PDB entry 5O35 | X-ray diffraction, 4.20 A resolution (low resolution: residue-level contacts below are approximate; hydrogen-bond / salt-bridge calls are withheld) | chains B and C of the 3 polymer chains in the assembly

[Chain B]
Name: Complement C3
Organism: Homo sapiens
UniProtKB: P01024 (CO3_HUMAN); residues 749-1663 here = UniProt positions 749-1663
Amino-acid sequence (915 residues; numbered 749 to 1663; the number before each row is that of its first residue):
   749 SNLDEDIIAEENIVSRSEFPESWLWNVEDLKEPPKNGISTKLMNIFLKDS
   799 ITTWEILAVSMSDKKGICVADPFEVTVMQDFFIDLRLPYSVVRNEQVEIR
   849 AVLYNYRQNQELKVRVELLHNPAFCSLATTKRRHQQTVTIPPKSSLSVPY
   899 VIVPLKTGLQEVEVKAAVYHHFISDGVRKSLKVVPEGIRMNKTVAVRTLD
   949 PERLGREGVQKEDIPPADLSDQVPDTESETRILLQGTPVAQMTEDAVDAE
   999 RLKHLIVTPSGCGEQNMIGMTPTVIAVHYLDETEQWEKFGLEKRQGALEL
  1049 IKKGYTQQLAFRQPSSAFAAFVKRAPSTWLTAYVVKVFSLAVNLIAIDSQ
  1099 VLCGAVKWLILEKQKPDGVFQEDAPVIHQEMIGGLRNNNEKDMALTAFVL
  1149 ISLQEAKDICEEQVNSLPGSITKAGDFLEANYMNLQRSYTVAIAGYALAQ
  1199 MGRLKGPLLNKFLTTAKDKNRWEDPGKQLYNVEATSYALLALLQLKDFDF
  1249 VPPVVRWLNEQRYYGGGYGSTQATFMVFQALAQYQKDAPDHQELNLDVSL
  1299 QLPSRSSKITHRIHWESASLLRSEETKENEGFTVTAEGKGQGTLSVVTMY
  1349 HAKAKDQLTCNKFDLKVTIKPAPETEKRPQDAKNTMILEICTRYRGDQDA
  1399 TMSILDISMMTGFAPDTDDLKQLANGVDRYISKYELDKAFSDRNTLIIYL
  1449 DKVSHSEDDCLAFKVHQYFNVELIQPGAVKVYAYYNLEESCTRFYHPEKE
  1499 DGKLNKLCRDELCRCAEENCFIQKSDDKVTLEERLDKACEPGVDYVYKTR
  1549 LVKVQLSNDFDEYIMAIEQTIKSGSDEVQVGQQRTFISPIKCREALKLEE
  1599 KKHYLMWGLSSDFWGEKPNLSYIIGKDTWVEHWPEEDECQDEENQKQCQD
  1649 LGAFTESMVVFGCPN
Unresolved in the structure: 749-751
Swiss-Prot annotation at these positions:
  - region: E1634 to F1659 (Interaction with CFP/properdin)
  - site: R954, E955 (Cleavage), R1303, S1304 (Cleavage), R1320, S1321 (Cleavage), N1663 (Coordinates Mg(2+) for interaction with Complement factor B Bb fragment (CFB))
  - modified residue (Phosphoserine): S968, S1321, S1573
  - glycosylation (N-linked (GlcNAc...) asparagine): N939, N1617
  - cross-link: C1010 to Q1013 (Isoglutamyl cysteine thioester (Cys-Gln))
  - natural variant: R1042 (R1042L: In AHUS5), A1094 (A1094V: In AHUS5), D1115 (D1115N: In AHUS5), C1158 (C1158W: In AHUS5), Q1161 (Q1161K: In AHUS5), H1464 (H1464D: In AHUS5)
  - mutagenesis: D1029 (D1029A: Minor effect on binding of C3d to CR2), E1030 (E1030A: Impaired binding of C3d to CR2), E1032 (E1032A: Impaired binding of C3d to CR2), E1035 (E1035A: No effect on binding of C3d to CR2), R1042 (R1042M: Impaired binding of C3d to CR2), I1108 to L1109 (Impaired binding of C3d to CR2; when associated with A-1163), E1110 (E1110A: No effect on binding of C3d to CR2), D1115 (D1115A: No effect on binding of C3d to CR2), D1121 (D1121A: No effect on binding of C3d to CR2), D1140 (D1140A: No effect on binding of C3d to CR2), E1153 (E1153A: Impaired binding of C3d to CR2), D1156 (D1156A: Impaired binding of C3d to CR2), 4 further mutagenesis entries in UniProt
Disulfides: C1101-C1158, C1358-C1489, C1389-C1458, C1506-C1511, C1518-C1590, C1537-C1661, C1637-C1646
Glycans and other covalent adducts: N-acetylglucosamine (NAG) linked to N939
What the authors report for this chain:
  - disease-associated variants - V1658A (citing earlier work)

[Chain C]
Name: Complement factor H
Organism: Homo sapiens
UniProtKB: P08603 (CFAH_HUMAN); numbering as in UniProt; present here: 19-264, 1107-1231
Amino-acid sequence (383 residues; row label = number of the first residue in the row; note: 830 numbers in that range are skipped by the numbering (no residue carries them; nothing is unmodelled there)):
    19 EDCNELPPRRNTEILTGSWSDQTYPEGTQAIYKCRPGYRSLGNVIMVCRK
    69 GEWVALNPLRKCQKRPCGHPGDTPFGTFTLTGGNVFEYGVKAVYTCNEGY
   119 QLLGEINYRECDTDGWTNDIPICEVVKCLPVTAPENGKIVSSAMEPDREY
   169 HFGQAVRFVCNSGYKIEGDEEMHCSDDGFWSKEKPKCVEISCKSPDVING
   219 SPISQKIIYKENERFQYKCNMGYEYSERGDAVCTESGWRPLPSCEE
  1095 GGGGGGGGGGGGGKCGPPPPIDNGDITSFPLSVYAPASSVEYQCQNLYQL
  1145 EGNKRITCRNGQWSEPPKCLHPCVISREIMENYNIALRWTAKQKLYSRTG
  1195 ESVEFVCKRGYRLSSRSHTLRTTCWDGKLEYPTCAKR
Unresolved in the structure: 19-20, 1095-1108
Sequence notes: linker (1095-1106)
Swiss-Prot annotation at these positions:
  - glycosylation: N217 (N-linked (GlcNAc...) (complex) asparagine)
  - natural variant: V62 (V62I: Confirmed at protein level), R78 (R78G: In AHUS1), R127 (R127L: In CFHD), K224 (deletion: In CFHD), D1119 (D1119G: In CFHD), V1134 (V1134G: In AHUS1), Y1142 (Y1142D: In AHUS1), Q1143 (Q1143E: Confirmed at protein level), W1157 (W1157R: In AHUS1), C1163 (C1163W: In AHUS1), I1169 (I1169L: In AHUS1), W1183 (W1183C: In AHUS1; W1183L: In AHUS1; W1183R: In AHUS1), 11 further natural variant entries in UniProt
  - mutagenesis: R1182 (R1182A: About 50% loss of C3b binding), K1186 (K1186A: About 20% loss of C3b binding), K1188 (K1188A: About 50% loss of C3b binding)
Disulfides: C21-C66, C52-C80, C85-C129, C114-C141, C146-C192, C178-C205, C210-C251, C237-C262, C1109-C1152, C1138-C1163, C1167-C1218, C1201-C1228

[Interface between chain B and chain C]
Contacting residue pairs - 68 pairs, chain B then chain C:
  D754(B) - L59(C)
  D754(B) - R78(C)
  I755(B) - L59(C)
  I756(B) - R57(C)
  E759(B) - R83(C)
  N760(B) - R57(C)
  N760(B) - R83(C)
  V762(B) - P84(C)
  V762(B) - G86(C)
  E766(B) - H87(C)
  E766(B) - G89(C)
  N774(B) - T95(C)
  F794(B) - D90(C)
  F794(B) - F96(C)
  L795(B) - H87(C)
  K796(B) - H87(C)
  K796(B) - D90(C)
  D797(B) - H87(C)
  H918(B) - L59(C)
  H919(B) - L59(C)
  F920(B) - R57(C)
  F920(B) - L59(C)
  F920(B) - Q81(C)
  S922(B) - R57(C)
  V1090(B) - R232(C)
  V1090(B) - R246(C)
  N1091(B) - R232(C)
  N1091(B) - R246(C)
  I1093(B) - E245(C)
  A1094(B) - Y243(C)
  A1094(B) - E245(C)
  S1097(B) - I221(C)
  S1097(B) - Q234(C)
  Q1098(B) - F1123(C)
  K1105(B) - I1120(C)
  K1105(B) - T1121(C)
  K1105(B) - S1122(C)
  I1108(B) - Q1139(C)
  L1109(B) - G1118(C)
  L1109(B) - Q1137(C)
  L1109(B) - C1138(C)
  L1109(B) - Q1139(C)
  L1109(B) - N1140(C)
  E1110(B) - Q1137(C)
  E1110(B) - N1140(C)
  Q1112(B) - N1140(C)
  K1113(B) - N1140(C)
  K1113(B) - Y1190(C)
  P1114(B) - L1141(C)
  P1114(B) - P1166(C)
  P1114(B) - Y1190(C)
  D1115(B) - K1188(C)
  D1115(B) - Y1190(C)
  I1157(B) - R232(C)
  I1157(B) - Q234(C)
  E1160(B) - S222(C)
  E1160(B) - Q223(C)
  Q1161(B) - P1124(C)
  V1162(B) - D1119(C)
  N1163(B) - D1119(C)
  S1164(B) - D1119(C)
  K1171(B) - N1117(C)
  K1171(B) - Q1139(C)
  K1171(B) - Y1142(C)
  T1308(B) - E163(C)
  H1309(B) - M162(C)
  R1310(B) - M162(C)
  R1320(B) - M162(C)
Interface residues without a listed pair, chain B (49 interface residues in all): D752, I761, K1050, L1092, D1156, S1168, F1175, E1314
Interface residues without a listed pair, chain C (46 interface residues in all): Y56, S58, C85, F104, V158, G247, D248

[In short]
49 residues of chain B and 46 residues of chain C are in contact. N-acetylglucosamine is covalently linked to
N939(B). Curated annotation (UniProt) lists 17 mutagenesis sites on chain B; 3 mutagenesis sites on chain C.
Here chain B is Complement C3 and chain C is Complement factor H, both from Homo sapiens. Entry 5O35
(Structure of complement proteins complex) was determined by X-ray diffraction, deposited together with 5O32.
